5BTL - chains A and C of the 8 polymer chains in the assembly; structure by X-ray diffraction, 2.50 A resolution.

Chain A (and C):
Protein: DNA gyrase subunit A
Source organism: Mycobacterium tuberculosis (strain ATCC 25618 / H37Rv)
Notes: EC 5.99.1.3; fragment: GyrA 2-500 with IGSG C-terminal tag; chain C of this document is another copy of the same molecule, construct and numbering; everything in this record applies to it too
UniProtKB: P9WG47 (GYRA_MYCTU); residue numbers follow UniProt; this construct covers 2-500
Amino-acid sequence (503 residues; numbered 2 to 504; the number before each row is that of its first residue):
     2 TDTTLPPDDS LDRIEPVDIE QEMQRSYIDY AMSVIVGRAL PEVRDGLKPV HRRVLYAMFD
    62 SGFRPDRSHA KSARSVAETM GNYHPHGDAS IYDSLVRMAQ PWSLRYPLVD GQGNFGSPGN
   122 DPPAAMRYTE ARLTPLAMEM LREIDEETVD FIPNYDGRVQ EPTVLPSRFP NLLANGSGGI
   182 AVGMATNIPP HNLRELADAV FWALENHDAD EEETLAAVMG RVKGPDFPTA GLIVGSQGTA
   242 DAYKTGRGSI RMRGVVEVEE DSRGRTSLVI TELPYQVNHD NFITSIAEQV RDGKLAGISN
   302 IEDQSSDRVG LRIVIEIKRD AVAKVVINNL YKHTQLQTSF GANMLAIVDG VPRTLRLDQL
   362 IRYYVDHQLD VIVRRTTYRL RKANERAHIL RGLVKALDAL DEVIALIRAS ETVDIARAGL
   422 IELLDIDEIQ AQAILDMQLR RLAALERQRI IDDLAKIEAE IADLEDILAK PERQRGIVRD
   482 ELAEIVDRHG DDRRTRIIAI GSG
Disordered / not traced: 2-14, 502-504
Sequence notes: expression tag (501-504)
Modified residues: Tyr-129 (O-phosphotyrosine; PTR)

Interface between chain A and chain C:
Contacting residue pairs (65; chain A residue first):
  Ser-69(A) / Arg-159(C)
  Lys-72(A) / Gly-82(C)
  Ala-74(A) / Ala-78(C)
  Ala-74(A) / Met-81(C)  hydrophobic
  Arg-75(A) / Ala-78(C)
  Arg-75(A) / Glu-79(C)  salt bridge
  Arg-75(A) / Asn-83(C)
  Ala-78(A) / Ala-74(C)
  Ala-78(A) / Arg-75(C)
  Ala-78(A) / Ala-78(C)  hydrophobic
  Glu-79(A) / Arg-75(C)  salt bridge
  Met-81(A) / Ala-74(C)  hydrophobic
  Gly-82(A) / Lys-72(C)
  Asn-83(A) / Arg-75(C)
  His-87(A) / Arg-128(C)
  Gly-88(A) / Arg-128(C)
  Asp-89(A) / Met-127(C)
  Asp-89(A) / Arg-128(C)  salt bridge
  Met-127(A) / Asp-89(C)
  Arg-128(A) / His-87(C)
  Arg-128(A) / Gly-88(C)
  Arg-128(A) / Asp-89(C)  salt bridge
  Arg-159(A) / Arg-75(C)
  Leu-401(A) / Arg-409(C)
  Asp-402(A) / Arg-409(C)  salt bridge
  Ile-405(A) / Ile-405(C)  hydrophobic
  Ile-408(A) / Leu-440(C)
  Ile-408(A) / Ala-444(C)
  Arg-409(A) / Leu-401(C)
  Arg-409(A) / Asp-402(C)  salt bridge
  Arg-409(A) / Leu-443(C)
  Arg-409(A) / Ala-445(C)  hydrogen bond (backbone-backbone)
  Ser-411(A) / Ala-445(C)  hydrogen bond (backbone-backbone)
  Glu-412(A) / Leu-446(C)
  Val-414(A) / Glu-447(C)
  Gln-433(A) / Arg-441(C)  hydrogen bond
  Ile-435(A) / Leu-440(C)
  Leu-436(A) / Gln-439(C)
  Leu-436(A) / Leu-440(C)
  Leu-436(A) / Arg-441(C)  hydrogen bond (backbone-backbone)
  Asp-437(A) / Gln-439(C)  hydrogen bond (backbone-side chain)
  Asp-437(A) / Arg-441(C)  salt bridge
  Met-438(A) / Gln-439(C)
  Met-438(A) / Leu-440(C)  hydrogen bond (backbone-backbone)
  Gln-439(A) / Leu-436(C)
  Gln-439(A) / Asp-437(C)  hydrogen bond (side chain-backbone)
  Gln-439(A) / Met-438(C)
  Leu-440(A) / Ile-408(C)
  Leu-440(A) / Ile-435(C)
  Leu-440(A) / Leu-436(C)  hydrogen bond (backbone-backbone)
  Leu-440(A) / Met-438(C)  hydrogen bond (backbone-backbone)
  Leu-440(A) / Leu-440(C)  hydrophobic
  Arg-441(A) / Val-414(C)
  Arg-441(A) / Leu-436(C)  hydrogen bond (backbone-backbone)
  Arg-441(A) / Asp-437(C)  salt bridge
  Leu-443(A) / Ile-408(C)
  Leu-443(A) / Arg-409(C)
  Ala-444(A) / Ile-408(C)
  Ala-444(A) / Ser-411(C)
  Ala-444(A) / Thr-413(C)
  Ala-445(A) / Ser-411(C)  hydrogen bond (backbone-backbone)
  Ala-445(A) / Glu-412(C)
  Leu-446(A) / Glu-412(C)  hydrogen bond (backbone-backbone)
  Glu-447(A) / Val-414(C)
  Arg-448(A) / Arg-409(C)  hydrogen bond (side chain-backbone)
Also at the interface, not in a pair above, chain A (41 interface residues in all): Arg-68, Ala-90, Tyr-156, Thr-413
Also at the interface, not in a pair above, chain C (38 interface residues in all): Ala-90, Tyr-156, Gln-433

Summary:
Chain A and chain C form an interface of 41 and 38 residues respectively, with 13 hydrogen bonds and 8 salt
bridges. Polar contacts include Arg-75(A)/Glu-79(C), Asp-89(A)/Arg-128(C) and Asp-402(A)/Arg-409(C).
Both chains are DNA gyrase subunit A (Mycobacterium tuberculosis (strain ATCC 25618 / H37Rv)). Entry 5BTL
(Crystal structure of a topoisomerase II complex) was determined by X-ray diffraction (same publication as
5BS8, 5BTA, 5BTC, 5BTD, 5BTF, 5BTG, 5BTI and 5BTN).
